8EUJ - chains F and J of the 10 polymer chains in the assembly; structure by electron microscopy, 3.36 A resolution.

[Chain F]
Molecule: Histone H4
UniProt: P62798 (H4_XENBO); residue numbers follow UniProt; this construct covers 1-103
Chain sequence (103 residues; numbered 1 to 103; the number before each row is that of its first residue):
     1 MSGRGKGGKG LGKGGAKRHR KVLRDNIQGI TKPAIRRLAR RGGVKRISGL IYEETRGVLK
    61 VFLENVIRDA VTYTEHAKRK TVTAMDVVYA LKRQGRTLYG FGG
Disordered / not traced: 1-24
UniProt features mapped onto this chain:
  - DNA-binding region: Lys17 to Lys21
  - modified residue: Ser2 (N-acetylserine), Arg4 (Asymmetric dimethylarginine), Lys6 (N6-(2-hydroxyisobutyryl)lysine), Lys9 (N6-(2-hydroxyisobutyryl)lysine), Lys13 (N6-(2-hydroxyisobutyryl)lysine), Lys17 (N6-(2-hydroxyisobutyryl)lysine), Lys21 (N6,N6,N6-trimethyllysine), Lys32 (N6-(2-hydroxyisobutyryl)lysine), Lys45 (N6-(2-hydroxyisobutyryl)lysine), Ser48 (Phosphoserine), Tyr52 (Phosphotyrosine), Lys60 (N6-(2-hydroxyisobutyryl)lysine), Lys78 (N6-(2-hydroxyisobutyryl)lysine), Lys80 (N6-(2-hydroxyisobutyryl)lysine), Tyr89 (Phosphotyrosine), Lys92 (N6-(2-hydroxyisobutyryl)lysine)
  - cross-link (Glycyl lysine isopeptide (Lys-Gly)): Lys32 (interchain with G-Cter in UFM1), Lys92 (interchain with G-Cter in ubiquitin)

[Chain J]
Molecule: 227-nt DNA strand
Sequence (227 nucleotides; each row starts with the number of its first residue; numbers below 1 keep their minus sign (DT-153 is residue -153)):
  -153 TCGGTACCCG GGGATCCTCT AGAGTGGGAG CTCGGAACAC TATCCGACTG GCACCGGCAA
   -93 GGTCGCTGTT CAATACATGC ACAGGATGTA TATATCTGAC ACGTGCCTGG AGACTAGGGA
   -33 GTAATCCCCT TGGCGGTTAA AACGCGGGGG ACAGCGCGTA CGTGCGTTTA AGCGGTGCTA
    27 GAGCTGTCTA CGACCAATTG AGCGGCCTCG GCACCGGGAT TCTCCAG
Disordered / not traced: -153 to -73, 73

[Chain F / chain J interface]
Contacting residue pairs - 15 pairs, chain F then chain J:
  Arg40(F) - DG8(J)  salt bridge to the phosphate
  Arg40(F) - DT9(J)  salt bridge to the phosphate
  Lys45(F) - DG8(J)  phosphate contact
  Arg46(F) - DA6(J)  hydrogen bond to the sugar
  Arg46(F) - DC7(J)  hydrogen bond to the sugar
  Arg46(F) - DG8(J)  phosphate contact
  Ile47(F) - DC7(J)  phosphate contact
  Ile47(F) - DG8(J)  hydrogen bond to the phosphate
  Ser48(F) - DC7(J)  phosphate contact
  Gly49(F) - DC7(J)  hydrogen bond to the phosphate
  Arg79(F) - DA28(J)  salt bridge to the phosphate
  Arg79(F) - DG29(J)  salt bridge to the phosphate
  Lys80(F) - DG27(J)  phosphate contact
  Lys80(F) - DA28(J)  hydrogen bond to the phosphate
  Thr81(F) - DA28(J)  sugar contact
Also at the interface, not in a pair above, chain F (11 interface residues in all): Arg36, Lys78

[Overview]
The interface between chain F and chain J involves 11 residues on one side and 7 on the other; the contacts
include 5 hydrogen bonds and 4 salt bridges. Among the polar pairs are Arg46(F)-DA6(J), Arg46(F)-DC7(J) and
Ile47(F)-DG8(J).
Chain F is Histone H4 and chain J is a 227-nt DNA strand; the structure, Class2 of the INO80-Nucleosome
complex, was determined by electron microscopy together with 8ETS, 8ETT, 8ETU, 8ETV, 8ETW, 8EU9, 8EUE and 8EUF
from the same study.
